7MD4 - chains B and P of the 12 polymer chains in the assembly; structure by electron microscopy, 4.50 A resolution (low resolution: residue-level contacts below are approximate; hydrogen-bond / salt-bridge calls are withheld).

[Chain B]
Protein: Isoform Short of Insulin receptor
Source organism: Homo sapiens
Notes: fragment: extracellular domain
UniProt: P06213 (INSR_HUMAN), isoform P06213-2; residues 1-917 here correspond to UniProt positions 28-944 (UniProt number = residue number + 27)
Chain sequence (927 residues; numbered 1 to 927; the number before each row is that of its first residue):
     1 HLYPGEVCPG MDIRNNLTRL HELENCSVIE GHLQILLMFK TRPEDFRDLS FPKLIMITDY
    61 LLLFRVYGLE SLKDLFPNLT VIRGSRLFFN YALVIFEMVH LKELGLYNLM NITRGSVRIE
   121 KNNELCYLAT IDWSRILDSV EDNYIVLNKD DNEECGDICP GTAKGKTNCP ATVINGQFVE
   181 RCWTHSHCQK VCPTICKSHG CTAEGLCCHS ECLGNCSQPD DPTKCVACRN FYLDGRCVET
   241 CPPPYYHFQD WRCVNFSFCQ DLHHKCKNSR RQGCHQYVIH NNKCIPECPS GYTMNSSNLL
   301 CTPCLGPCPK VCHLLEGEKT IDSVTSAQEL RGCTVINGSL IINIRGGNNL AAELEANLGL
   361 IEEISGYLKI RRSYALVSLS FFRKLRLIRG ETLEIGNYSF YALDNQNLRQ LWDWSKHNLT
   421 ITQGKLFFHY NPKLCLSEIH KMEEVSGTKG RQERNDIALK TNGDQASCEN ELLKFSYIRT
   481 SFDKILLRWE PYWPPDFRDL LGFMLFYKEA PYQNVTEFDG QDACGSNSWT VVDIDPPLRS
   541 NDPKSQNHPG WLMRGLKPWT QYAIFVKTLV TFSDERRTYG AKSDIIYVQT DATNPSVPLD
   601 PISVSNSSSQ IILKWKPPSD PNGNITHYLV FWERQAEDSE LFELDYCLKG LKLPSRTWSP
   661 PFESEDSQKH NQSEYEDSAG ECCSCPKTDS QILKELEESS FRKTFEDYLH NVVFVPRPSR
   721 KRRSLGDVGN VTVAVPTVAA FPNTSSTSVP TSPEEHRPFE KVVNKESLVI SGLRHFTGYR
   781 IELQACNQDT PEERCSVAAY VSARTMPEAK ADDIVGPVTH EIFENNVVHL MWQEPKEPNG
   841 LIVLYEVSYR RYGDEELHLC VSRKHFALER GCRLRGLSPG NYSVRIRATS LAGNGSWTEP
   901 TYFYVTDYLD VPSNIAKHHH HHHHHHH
Unresolved in the structure: 163-176, 268-273, 516-530, 657-753, 911-927
Disulfides: C8-C26, C126-C155, C159-C182, C192-C201, C196-C207, C208-C216, C212-C225, C228-C237, C241-C253, C259-C284, C266-C274, C288-C301, C312-C333, C435-C468, C647-C860, C786-C795
Differences from the reference sequence: expression tag (918-927)
Swiss-Prot annotation at these positions:
  - region: E706 to F714 (Insulin-binding)
  - site: F39 (Insulin-binding)
  - modified residue: S373 (Phosphoserine), Y374 (Phosphotyrosine), S380 (Phosphoserine)
  - glycosylation (N-linked (GlcNAc...) asparagine): N16, N25, N78, N111, N215, N255, N295, N337, N397, N418, N514, N606, N624, N671

[Chain P]
Protein: Insulin B chain
Source organism: Homo sapiens
UniProt: P01308 (INS_HUMAN); residues 1-30 here correspond to UniProt positions 25-54 (UniProt number = residue number + 24)
Chain sequence (30 residues; row label = number of the first residue in the row):
     1 FVNQHLCGSH LVEALYLVCG ERGFFYTPKT
Unresolved in the structure: 1-4, 28-30

[Interface between chain B and chain P]
Pairs across the interface (16):
  D12(B) - Y26(P)
  R14(B) - F24(P)
  R14(B) - F25(P)
  R14(B) - Y26(P)
  N15(B) - R22(P)
  N15(B) - F24(P)
  L37(B) - F24(P)
  F39(B) - E13(P)
  F39(B) - Y16(P)
  K40(B) - Y16(P)
  F64(B) - V12(P)
  R65(B) - S9(P)
  R65(B) - V12(P)
  R65(B) - E13(P)
  Y67(B) - E13(P)
  E97(B) - S9(P)
Also at the interface, not in a pair above, chain B (11 interface residues in all): L36

[Summary]
Chain B and chain P form an interface of 11 and 8 residues respectively.
Chain B is Isoform Short of Insulin receptor and chain P is Insulin B chain, both from Homo sapiens; the
structure, Insulin receptor ectodomain dimer complexed with two IRPA-3 partial agonists, was determined by
electron microscopy, deposited together with 7MD5.
